Entry 3CY5 (X-ray diffraction, 2.00 A resolution); this record covers chains A and B of the 4 polymer chains in the assembly.

Chain A:
Molecule: Hemoglobin subunit alpha-2
Organism: Bubalus bubalis
UniProtKB: Q9TSN8 (HBA2_BUBBU); residues 1-141 here correspond to UniProt positions 2-142 (UniProt number = residue number + 1)
Sequence (141 residues; each row starts with the number of its first residue):
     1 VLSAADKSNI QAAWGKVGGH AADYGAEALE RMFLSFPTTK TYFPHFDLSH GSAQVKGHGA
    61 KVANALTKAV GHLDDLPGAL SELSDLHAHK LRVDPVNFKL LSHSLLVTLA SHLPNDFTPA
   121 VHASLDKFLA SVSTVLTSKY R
Swiss-Prot annotation at these positions:
  - binding site (O2): H58
  - binding site (heme b): H87
Ion coordination: heme Fe near H87 (its only coordinating residue here)
Ligand contacts: heme (HEM): M32, T39, Y42, F43, H45, F46, H58, K61, V62, A65, L66, L83, L86, H87, L91, V93, N97, F98, L101, L105, V132, L136

Chain B:
Molecule: Hemoglobin subunit beta
Organism: Bubalus bubalis
UniProtKB: P67820 (HBB_BUBBU); residues 2-146 here correspond to UniProt positions 1-145 (UniProt number = residue number - 1)
Sequence (145 residues; each row starts with the number of its first residue):
     2 MLTAEEKAAV TAFWGKVHVD EVGGEALGRL LVVYPWTQRF FESFGDLSTA DAVMNNPKVK
    62 AHGKKVLDSF SNGMKHLDDL KGTFAALSEL HCDKLHVDPE NFKLLGNVLV VVLARHFGKE
   122 FTPVLQADFQ KVVAGVANAL AHRYH
Swiss-Prot annotation at these positions:
  - binding site (heme b): H63, H92
  - modified residue: T12 (Phosphothreonine), S44 (Phosphoserine), K59 (N6-acetyllysine), K82 (N6-acetyllysine), C93 (S-nitrosocysteine)
Ion coordination: heme Fe near H92 (its only coordinating residue here)
Ligand contacts: heme (HEM): L31, T38, F41, F42, F45, H63, K66, V67, S70, F71, F85, L88, L91, H92, L96, V98, N102, F103, L106, G107, V137, L141

Chain A / chain B interface:
Pairs across the interface (36; chain A residue first):
  R31(A) - F122(B)  hydrogen bond (side chain-backbone)
  R31(A) - T123(B)
  R31(A) - P124(B)
  R31(A) - Q127(B)  hydrogen bond
  L34(A) - P124(B)  hydrophobic
  L34(A) - V125(B)
  L34(A) - A128(B)
  S35(A) - Q127(B)  hydrogen bond
  S35(A) - A128(B)
  S35(A) - Q131(B)
  F36(A) - Q131(B)
  H103(A) - N108(B)
  H103(A) - V111(B)
  H103(A) - Q131(B)  hydrogen bond
  V107(A) - V111(B)  hydrophobic
  V107(A) - A115(B)
  V107(A) - Q127(B)
  A110(A) - V112(B)
  A110(A) - R116(B)
  S111(A) - A115(B)
  S111(A) - G119(B)  hydrogen bond (side chain-backbone)
  S111(A) - K120(B)
  P114(A) - R116(B)  hydrogen bond (backbone-side chain)
  F117(A) - R30(B)  hydrogen bond (backbone-side chain)
  F117(A) - V112(B)  hydrophobic
  F117(A) - R116(B)
  T118(A) - R30(B)  hydrogen bond (backbone-side chain)
  P119(A) - R30(B)
  P119(A) - V33(B)  hydrophobic
  P119(A) - V34(B)
  P119(A) - M55(B)  hydrophobic
  H122(A) - R30(B)  hydrogen bond
  H122(A) - V34(B)
  H122(A) - V112(B)
  A123(A) - V34(B)  hydrophobic
  D126(A) - Y35(B)
Also at the interface, not in a pair above, chain A (19 interface residues in all): E30, K99, L106, A120
Also at the interface, not in a pair above, chain B (21 interface residues in all): E101, K132

Overview:
19 residues of chain A face 21 of chain B across their interface; the contacts include 9 hydrogen bonds. Polar
contacts include R31(A)-F122(B), R31(A)-Q127(B) and S35(A)-Q127(B). Chain A binds heme. Bound to chain B:
heme.
Here chain A is Hemoglobin subunit alpha-2 and chain B is Hemoglobin subunit beta, both from Bubalus bubalis.
Entry 3CY5 (Crystal structure determination of buffalo (Bubalus bubalis) hemoglobin at 2 angstrom resolution)
was determined by X-ray diffraction.
